Entry 8B79 (X-ray diffraction, 2.65 A resolution); this record covers chains A and P of the 3 polymer chains in the assembly.

Chain A:
Molecule: DNA polymerase epsilon catalytic subunit A
From: Saccharomyces cerevisiae
Notes: EC 2.7.7.7, 3.1.11.-; fragment: Catalytic subunit of DNA Pol Epsilon
UniProt: P21951 (DPOE_YEAST); numbering as in UniProt (aligned over 1-1186)
Sequence (1191 residues; row label = number of the first residue in the row; numbers below 1 keep their minus sign (Gly-4 is residue -4)):
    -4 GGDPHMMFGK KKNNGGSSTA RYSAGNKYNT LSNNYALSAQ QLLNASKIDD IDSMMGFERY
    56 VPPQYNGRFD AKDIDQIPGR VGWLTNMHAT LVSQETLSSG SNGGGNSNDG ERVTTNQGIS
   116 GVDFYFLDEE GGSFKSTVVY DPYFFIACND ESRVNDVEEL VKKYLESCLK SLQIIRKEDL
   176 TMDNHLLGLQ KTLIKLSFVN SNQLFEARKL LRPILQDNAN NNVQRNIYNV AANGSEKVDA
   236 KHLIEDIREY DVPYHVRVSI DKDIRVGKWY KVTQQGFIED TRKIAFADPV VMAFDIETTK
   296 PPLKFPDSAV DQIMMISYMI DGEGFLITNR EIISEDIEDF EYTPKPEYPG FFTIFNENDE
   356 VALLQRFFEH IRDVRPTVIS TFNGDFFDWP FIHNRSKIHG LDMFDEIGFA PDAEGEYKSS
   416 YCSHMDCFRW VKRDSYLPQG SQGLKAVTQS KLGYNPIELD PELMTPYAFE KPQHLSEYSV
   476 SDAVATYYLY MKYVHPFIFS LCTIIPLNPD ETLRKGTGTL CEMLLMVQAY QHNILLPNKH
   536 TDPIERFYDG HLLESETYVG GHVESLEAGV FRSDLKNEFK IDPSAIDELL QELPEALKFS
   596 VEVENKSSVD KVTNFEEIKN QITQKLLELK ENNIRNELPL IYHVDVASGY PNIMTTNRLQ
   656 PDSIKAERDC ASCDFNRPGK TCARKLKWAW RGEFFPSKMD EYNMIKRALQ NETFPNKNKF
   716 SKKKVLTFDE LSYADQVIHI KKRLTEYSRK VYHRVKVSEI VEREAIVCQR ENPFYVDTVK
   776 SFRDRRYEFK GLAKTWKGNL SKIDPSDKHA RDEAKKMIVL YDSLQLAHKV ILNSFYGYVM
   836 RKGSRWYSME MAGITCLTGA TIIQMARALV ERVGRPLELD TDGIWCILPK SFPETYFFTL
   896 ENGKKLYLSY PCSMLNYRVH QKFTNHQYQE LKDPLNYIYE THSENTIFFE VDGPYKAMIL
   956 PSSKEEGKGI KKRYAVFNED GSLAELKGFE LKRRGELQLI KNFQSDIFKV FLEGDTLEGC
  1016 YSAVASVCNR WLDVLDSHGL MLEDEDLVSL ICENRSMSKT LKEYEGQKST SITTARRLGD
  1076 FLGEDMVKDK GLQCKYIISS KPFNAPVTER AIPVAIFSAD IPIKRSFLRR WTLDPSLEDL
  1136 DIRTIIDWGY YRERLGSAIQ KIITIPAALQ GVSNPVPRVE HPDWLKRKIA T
Not modelled in the structure: -4 to 30, 91-111, 226-232, 666-675
Sequence notes: expression tag (-4 to 0); engineered mutation Gly644 (Met in P21951)
Ion coordination: Ca2+ site 1: Asp290, Glu292, Asp477 (together with acetate ion); Ca2+ site 2: Asp640, Val641, Asp877 (together with UTP); Ca2+ site 3: Asp640, Glu945 (together with UTP)
Ligand contacts: UTP (uridine 5'-triphosphate): Tyr431, Asp640, Val641, Ala642, Ser643, Gly644, Tyr645, Pro646, Arg781, Lys785, Lys824, Asn828, Tyr831, Thr876, Asp877, Glu945
Curated features (UniProtKB/Swiss-Prot):
  - mutagenesis: Pro710 (P710S: In POL2-18; temperature-sensitive mutant)
What the authors report for this chain:
  - Ca2+ coordination: Asp640, Asp877
  - catalytic residues: Asp640, Asp877
  - binding site for UTP: Tyr645, Tyr831
  - conformationally variable residues (side-chain flip): Asn828
  - specificity-determining residues: Tyr645, Asn828
  - mutagenesis - N828V: increased catalytic activity on NTPs
  - mutagenesis - N828V: unchanged catalytic activity
  - mutagenesis - M644G/N828V: decreased catalytic activity on dNTPs
  - mutagenesis - M644G/N828V: decreased growth

Chain P:
Molecule: Primer DNA sequence
Notes: fragment: DNA Template
Sequence (11 nucleotides; numbered 1 to 11; the number before each row is that of its first residue):
     1 TAACCGCGTT C
Modified positions: DOC (2',3'-dideoxycytidine-5'-monophosphate) at position 11

How chain A and chain P interact:
Contacting residue pairs - 30 pairs, chain A then chain P:
  Pro433(A) with DT9(P), phosphate contact
  Gln434(A) with DG8(P), sugar contact; DT9(P), hydrogen bond to the phosphate
  Gly435(A) with DT9(P), hydrogen bond to the phosphate
  Lys751(A) with DC4(P), phosphate contact
  Asp875(A) with DT10(P), phosphate contact; DOC_11(P), phosphate contact
  Thr876(A) with DOC_11(P), sugar contact
  Lys967(A) with DT10(P), hydrogen bond to the base
  Tyr969(A) with DOC_11(P), hydrogen bond to the phosphate
  Leu981(A) with DT10(P), phosphate contact
  Lys982(A) with DT10(P), phosphate contact; DOC_11(P), phosphate contact
  Gly983(A) with DT9(P), phosphate contact; DT10(P), hydrogen bond to the phosphate
  Lys987(A) with DT9(P), phosphate contact; DT10(P), phosphate contact
  Arg988(A) with DC7(P), hydrogen bond to the base; DG8(P), hydrogen bond to the sugar; DT9(P), phosphate contact
  Arg989(A) with DG8(P), salt bridge to the phosphate; DT9(P), hydrogen bond to the phosphate
  Ser1051(A) with DC7(P), sugar contact; DG8(P), phosphate contact
  Met1052(A) with DC7(P), phosphate contact
  Ser1053(A) with DC7(P), hydrogen bond to the phosphate
  Tyr1059(A) with DG6(P), phosphate contact; DC7(P), hydrogen bond to the phosphate
  Gln1062(A) with DC5(P), hydrogen bond to the phosphate; DG6(P), phosphate contact
Interface residues without a listed pair, chain A (23 interface residues in all): Val750, Glu873, Asp877, Lys1054

In short:
23 residues of chain A face 8 of chain P across their interface, with 11 hydrogen bonds and 1 salt bridge.
Polar pairs include Lys967(A)-DT10(P), Arg988(A)-DC7(P) and Arg988(A)-DG8(P). Ligands of chain A: UTP. The
paper reports catalytic residues Asp640(A) and Asp877(A); N828V of chain A increases catalytic activity on
NTPs.
Here chain A is DNA polymerase epsilon catalytic subunit A (Saccharomyces cerevisiae) and chain P is Primer
DNA sequence. Entry 8B79 (The crystal structure of M644G variant of DNA Pol Epsilon containing UTP in the
polymerase active ...) was determined by X-ray diffraction, deposited together with 8B76, 8B67, 8B6K, 8B77 and
8B7E.
